Entry 1ZNS (X-ray diffraction, 2.50 A resolution); this record covers chains B and A of the 3 polymer chains in the assembly.

Chain B:
Molecule: 12-nt DNA strand
Sequence (12 nucleotides; numbered 1 to 12; the number before each row is that of its first residue):
     1 CGGGATATCC CG
Ion coordination: Zn2+: DA5 (shared with His-544(A), His-569(A), His-573(A) of chain A)

Chain A:
Molecule: Colicin E7
Source organism: Escherichia coli str. K12 substr
Notes: EC 3.1.-.-; fragment: nuclease domain
Reference sequence: Q47112 (CEA7_ECOLI); residue numbers follow UniProt; this construct covers 444-576
Chain sequence (134 residues; row label = number of the first residue in the row):
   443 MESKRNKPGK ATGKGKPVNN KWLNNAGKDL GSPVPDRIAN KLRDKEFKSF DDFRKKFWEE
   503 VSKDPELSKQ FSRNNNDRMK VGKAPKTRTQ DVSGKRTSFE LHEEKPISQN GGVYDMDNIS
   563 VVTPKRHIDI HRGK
Disordered / not traced: 443-449, 548-554, 575-576
Construct notes: initiating methionine (443); engineered mutation Glu-545 (His in Q47112)
Ion coordination: Zn2+: His-544, His-569, His-573 (shared with DA5(B) of chain B)
Swiss-Prot annotation at these positions:
  - binding site (Zn(2+)): His-544, His-569, His-573
Reported in the primary citation:
  - Zn2+ coordination: His-544, His-569, His-573
  - binding site for the 12-nt DNA strand (chain B): Asp-493
  - mutagenesis - H545E: abolished catalytic activity
  - mutagenesis - H573A, H573E: decreased catalytic activity
  - conformationally variable residues (order/disorder transition): Arg-447 to Lys-452, His-573

How chain B and chain A interact:
Pairs across the interface (20; chain B residue first):
  DG4(B) / Arg-538(A)  base contact
  DG4(B) / His-573(A)  hydrogen bond to the phosphate
  DA5(B) / Glu-542(A)  phosphate contact
  DA5(B) / Leu-543(A)  phosphate contact
  DA5(B) / His-544(A)  salt bridge to the phosphate
  DA5(B) / Glu-545(A)  hydrogen bond to the phosphate
  DA5(B) / His-569(A)  salt bridge to the phosphate
  DA5(B) / His-573(A)  salt bridge to the phosphate
  DT6(B) / Asp-493(A)  base contact
  DT6(B) / Arg-496(A)  salt bridge to the phosphate
  DT6(B) / Ser-540(A)  hydrogen bond to the phosphate
  DT6(B) / Glu-542(A)  phosphate contact
  DT6(B) / Leu-543(A)  hydrogen bond to the phosphate
  DA7(B) / Asp-493(A)  hydrogen bond to the base
  DA7(B) / Arg-496(A)  hydrogen bond to the base
  DA7(B) / Arg-520(A)  salt bridge to the phosphate
  DA7(B) / Lys-525(A)  phosphate contact
  DA7(B) / Ala-526(A)  hydrogen bond to the phosphate
  DA7(B) / Ser-540(A)  hydrogen bond to the phosphate
  DT8(B) / Lys-525(A)  salt bridge to the phosphate
Also at the interface, not in a pair above, chain A (15 interface residues in all): Phe-492, Phe-541

In short:
Chain B and chain A form an interface of 5 and 15 residues respectively, with 8 hydrogen bonds and 6 salt
bridges. Polar contacts include DA7(B)/Asp-493(A), DA7(B)/Arg-496(A) and DG4(B)/His-573(A). The paper reports
a binding site for the 12-nt DNA strand (chain B) at Asp-493(A); H573A and H573E of chain A reduce catalytic
activity.
Chain B is a 12-nt DNA strand and chain A is Colicin E7 (Escherichia coli str. K12 substr); the structure,
Crystal structure of N-ColE7/12-bp DNA/Zn complex, was determined by X-ray diffraction, deposited together
with 1ZNV.
